4NO6 - chains D and E of the 28 polymer chains in the assembly; structure by X-ray diffraction, 3.00 A resolution.

# Chain D
Molecule: Proteasome subunit alpha type-5
Source organism: Saccharomyces cerevisiae S288c
Notes: EC 3.4.25.1
UniProtKB: P32379 (PSA5_YEAST); residues -7 to 252 here correspond to UniProt positions 1-260 (UniProt number = residue number + 8)
Sequence (260 residues; row label = number of the first residue in the row; numbers below 1 keep their minus sign (Met-7 is residue -7)):
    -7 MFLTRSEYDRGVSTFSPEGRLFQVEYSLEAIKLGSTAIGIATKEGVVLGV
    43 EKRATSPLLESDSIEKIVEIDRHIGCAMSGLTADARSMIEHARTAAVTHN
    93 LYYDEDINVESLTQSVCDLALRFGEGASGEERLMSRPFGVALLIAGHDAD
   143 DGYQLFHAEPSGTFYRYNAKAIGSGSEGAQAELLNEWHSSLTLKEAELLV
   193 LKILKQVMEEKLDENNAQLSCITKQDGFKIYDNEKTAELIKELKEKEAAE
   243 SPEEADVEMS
Not modelled in the structure: -7 to 0, 118-124, 243-252

# Chain E
Molecule: Proteasome subunit alpha type-6
Source organism: Saccharomyces cerevisiae S288c
Notes: EC 3.4.25.1
UniProtKB: P40302 (PSA6_YEAST); residues 0-233 here correspond to UniProt positions 1-234 (UniProt number = residue number + 1)
Sequence (234 residues; numbered 0 to 233; the number before each row is that of its first residue; numbering starts at 0):
     0 MFRNNYDGDTVTFSPTGRLFQVEYALEAIKQGSVTVGLRSNTHAVLVALK
    50 RNADELSSYQKKIIKCDEHMGLSLAGLAPDARVLSNYLRQQCNYSSLVFN
   100 RKLAVERAGHLLCDKAQKNTQSYGGRPYGVGLLIIGYDKSGAHLLEFQPS
   150 GNVTELYGTAIGARSQGAKTYLERTLDTFIKIDGNPDELIKAGVEAISQS
   200 LRDESLTVDNLSIAIVGKDTPFTIYDGEAVAKYI
Not modelled in the structure: 0-2
Curated features (UniProtKB/Swiss-Prot):
  - modified residue: Ser13 (Phosphoserine)
  - cross-link: Lys190 (Glycyl lysine isopeptide (Lys-Gly) (interchain with G-Cter in ubiquitin))

# Chain D / chain E interface
Pairs across the interface (45):
  Arg2(D) - Gly7(E)
  Gly3(D) - Gly7(E)
  Ser5(D) - Arg125(E)
  Thr6(D) - Asp6(E)
  Thr6(D) - Gly7(E)
  Thr6(D) - Gln20(E)
  Phe7(D) - Gln20(E)  hydrogen bond (backbone-side chain)
  Phe7(D) - Tyr23(E)
  Phe7(D) - Ala24(E)  hydrophobic
  Phe7(D) - Arg125(E)
  Phe7(D) - Pro126(E)
  Phe7(D) - Gly128(E)
  Ser8(D) - Tyr23(E)
  Pro9(D) - Tyr23(E)  hydrophobic
  Pro9(D) - Glu26(E)
  Glu10(D) - Glu26(E)
  Glu10(D) - Gln30(E)
  Gly11(D) - Tyr23(E)
  Gly11(D) - Ala27(E)
  Leu13(D) - Arg125(E)
  Gln106(D) - Arg81(E)  hydrogen bond
  Asp110(D) - Arg81(E)  salt bridge
  Leu113(D) - Pro78(E)  hydrophobic
  Leu113(D) - Arg125(E)
  Glu117(D) - Tyr122(E)
  Ser153(D) - Pro78(E)
  Thr155(D) - Gln59(E)
  Phe156(D) - Gln59(E)
  Tyr157(D) - Arg50(E)
  Tyr157(D) - Ala52(E)
  Tyr157(D) - Ser56(E)
  Tyr157(D) - Ser57(E)
  Arg158(D) - Ser56(E)
  Arg158(D) - Ser57(E)  hydrogen bond (backbone-backbone)
  Tyr159(D) - Ala52(E)
  Tyr159(D) - Asp53(E)
  Tyr159(D) - Leu55(E)
  Tyr159(D) - Ser56(E)
  Asn160(D) - Leu55(E)  hydrogen bond (backbone-backbone)
  Ala161(D) - Leu55(E)
  Gln172(D) - Asp53(E)  hydrogen bond
  Gln172(D) - Leu55(E)
  Leu175(D) - Leu55(E)
  Leu176(D) - Glu54(E)
  Leu176(D) - Leu55(E)
Interface residues without a listed pair, chain D (27 interface residues in all): Gly154, Trp179
Interface residues without a listed pair, chain E (27 interface residues in all): Asn51, Leu76, Asp79, Gly123, Gly124

# In short
The chain D/chain E interface involves 27 residues from each chain; the contacts include 5 hydrogen bonds and
1 salt bridge. Polar pairs include Asp110(D)-Arg81(E), Phe7(D)-Gln20(E) and Gln106(D)-Arg81(E).
Chain D is Proteasome subunit alpha type-5 and chain E is Proteasome subunit alpha type-6, both from
Saccharomyces cerevisiae S288c; the structure, yCP in complex with Z-Leu-Leu-Leu-vinylsulfone, was determined
by X-ray diffraction (same publication as 4NNN, 4NNW, 4NO1, 4NO8 and 4NO9).
